4X7D - chains B and C of the 4 polymer chains in the assembly; structure by X-ray diffraction, 2.15 A resolution.

[Chain B]
Molecule: VP1
From: Norovirus Hu/GII.4/Sydney/NSW0514/2012/AU
Reference sequence: K4LM89 (K4LM89_9CALI); residues 225-530 here = UniProt positions 225-530
Chain sequence (307 residues; each row starts with the number of its first residue):
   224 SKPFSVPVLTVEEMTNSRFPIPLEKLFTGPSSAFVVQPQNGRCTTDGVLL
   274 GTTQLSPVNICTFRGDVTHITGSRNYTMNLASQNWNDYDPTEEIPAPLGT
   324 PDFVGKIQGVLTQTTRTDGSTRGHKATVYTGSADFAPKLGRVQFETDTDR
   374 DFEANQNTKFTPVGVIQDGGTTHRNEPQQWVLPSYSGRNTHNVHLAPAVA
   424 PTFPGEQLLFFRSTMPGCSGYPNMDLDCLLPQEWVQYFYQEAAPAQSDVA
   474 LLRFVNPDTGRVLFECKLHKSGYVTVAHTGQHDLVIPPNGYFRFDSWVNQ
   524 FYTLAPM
Sequence notes: expression tag (224)

[Chain C]
Molecule: Nano-85 Nanobody
From: Lama glama
Notes: fragment: vhh; antibody fragment or engineered binder
Chain sequence (126 residues; numbered 1 to 126; the number before each row is that of its first residue):
     1 DVQLVESGGGLVQPGGSLRLSCAASGSIFSIYAMGWYRQAPGKQRELVAS
    51 ISSGGGTNYADSVKGRFTISGDNAKNTVYLQMNSLKPEDTAVYYCKREDY
   101 SAYAPPSGSRGRGTQVTVSSHHHHHH
Not modelled in the structure: 13-19, 40-43, 117-126
Disulfide bonds: Cys22-Cys95

[How chain B and chain C interact]
Pairs across the interface (43):
  Phe426(B) - Asn58(C)
  Gln469(B) - Tyr103(C)
  Gln469(B) - Ala104(C)
  Gln469(B) - Pro105(C)
  Gln469(B) - Pro106(C)
  Ser470(B) - Pro106(C)
  Leu474(B) - Ile31(C)  hydrophobic
  Arg476(B) - Ile31(C)
  Glu488(B) - Gly54(C)
  Phe517(B) - Ala102(C)
  Asp518(B) - Ile31(C)
  Asp518(B) - Ala102(C)
  Ser519(B) - Ile31(C)
  Ser519(B) - Tyr100(C)
  Ser519(B) - Ser101(C)
  Ser519(B) - Ala102(C)
  Trp520(B) - Tyr100(C)
  Trp520(B) - Ser101(C)  hydrogen bond (backbone-backbone)
  Trp520(B) - Ala102(C)
  Trp520(B) - Pro106(C)
  Val521(B) - Tyr100(C)  hydrophobic
  Asn522(B) - Glu98(C)  hydrogen bond
  Asn522(B) - Tyr100(C)  hydrogen bond
  Asn522(B) - Pro106(C)
  Phe524(B) - Ala33(C)  hydrophobic
  Phe524(B) - Met34(C)  hydrophobic
  Phe524(B) - Gly35(C)
  Phe524(B) - Tyr37(C)  hydrophobic
  Phe524(B) - Ser50(C)
  Phe524(B) - Ser52(C)
  Phe524(B) - Lys96(C)
  Phe524(B) - Glu98(C)
  Phe524(B) - Tyr100(C)
  Tyr525(B) - Tyr32(C)
  Tyr525(B) - Ser52(C)
  Tyr525(B) - Ser53(C)
  Tyr525(B) - Gly54(C)  hydrogen bond (side chain-backbone)
  Tyr525(B) - Tyr100(C)  hydrogen bond (backbone-side chain)
  Thr526(B) - Ser52(C)  hydrogen bond (backbone-side chain)
  Thr526(B) - Gly56(C)
  Thr526(B) - Thr57(C)
  Thr526(B) - Asn58(C)
  Ala528(B) - Gly54(C)
Other interface residues (no listed pair), chain B (18 interface residues in all): Pro226, Leu527
Other interface residues (no listed pair), chain C (24 interface residues in all): Leu47, Arg97

[Overview]
Chain B and chain C form an interface of 18 and 24 residues respectively; the contacts include 6 hydrogen
bonds. Polar pairs include Asn522(B)-Glu98(C), Asn522(B)-Tyr100(C) and Tyr525(B)-Gly54(C).
Here chain B is VP1 (Norovirus Hu/GII.4/Sydney/NSW0514/2012/AU) and chain C is Nano-85 Nanobody (Lama glama).
Entry 4X7D (Crystal structure of 2012 NSW GII.4 P domain in complex with Nano-85) was determined by X-ray
diffraction, deposited together with 4X7C, 4X7E and 4X7F.
